5ZYA - chains C and D of the 4 polymer chains in the assembly; structure by electron microscopy, 3.95 A resolution.

Chain C:
Protein: Splicing factor 3B subunit 1
From: Homo sapiens
UniProt: O75533 (SF3B1_HUMAN); numbering as in UniProt (aligned over 1-1304)
Amino-acid sequence (1304 residues; numbered 1 to 1304; the number before each row is that of its first residue):
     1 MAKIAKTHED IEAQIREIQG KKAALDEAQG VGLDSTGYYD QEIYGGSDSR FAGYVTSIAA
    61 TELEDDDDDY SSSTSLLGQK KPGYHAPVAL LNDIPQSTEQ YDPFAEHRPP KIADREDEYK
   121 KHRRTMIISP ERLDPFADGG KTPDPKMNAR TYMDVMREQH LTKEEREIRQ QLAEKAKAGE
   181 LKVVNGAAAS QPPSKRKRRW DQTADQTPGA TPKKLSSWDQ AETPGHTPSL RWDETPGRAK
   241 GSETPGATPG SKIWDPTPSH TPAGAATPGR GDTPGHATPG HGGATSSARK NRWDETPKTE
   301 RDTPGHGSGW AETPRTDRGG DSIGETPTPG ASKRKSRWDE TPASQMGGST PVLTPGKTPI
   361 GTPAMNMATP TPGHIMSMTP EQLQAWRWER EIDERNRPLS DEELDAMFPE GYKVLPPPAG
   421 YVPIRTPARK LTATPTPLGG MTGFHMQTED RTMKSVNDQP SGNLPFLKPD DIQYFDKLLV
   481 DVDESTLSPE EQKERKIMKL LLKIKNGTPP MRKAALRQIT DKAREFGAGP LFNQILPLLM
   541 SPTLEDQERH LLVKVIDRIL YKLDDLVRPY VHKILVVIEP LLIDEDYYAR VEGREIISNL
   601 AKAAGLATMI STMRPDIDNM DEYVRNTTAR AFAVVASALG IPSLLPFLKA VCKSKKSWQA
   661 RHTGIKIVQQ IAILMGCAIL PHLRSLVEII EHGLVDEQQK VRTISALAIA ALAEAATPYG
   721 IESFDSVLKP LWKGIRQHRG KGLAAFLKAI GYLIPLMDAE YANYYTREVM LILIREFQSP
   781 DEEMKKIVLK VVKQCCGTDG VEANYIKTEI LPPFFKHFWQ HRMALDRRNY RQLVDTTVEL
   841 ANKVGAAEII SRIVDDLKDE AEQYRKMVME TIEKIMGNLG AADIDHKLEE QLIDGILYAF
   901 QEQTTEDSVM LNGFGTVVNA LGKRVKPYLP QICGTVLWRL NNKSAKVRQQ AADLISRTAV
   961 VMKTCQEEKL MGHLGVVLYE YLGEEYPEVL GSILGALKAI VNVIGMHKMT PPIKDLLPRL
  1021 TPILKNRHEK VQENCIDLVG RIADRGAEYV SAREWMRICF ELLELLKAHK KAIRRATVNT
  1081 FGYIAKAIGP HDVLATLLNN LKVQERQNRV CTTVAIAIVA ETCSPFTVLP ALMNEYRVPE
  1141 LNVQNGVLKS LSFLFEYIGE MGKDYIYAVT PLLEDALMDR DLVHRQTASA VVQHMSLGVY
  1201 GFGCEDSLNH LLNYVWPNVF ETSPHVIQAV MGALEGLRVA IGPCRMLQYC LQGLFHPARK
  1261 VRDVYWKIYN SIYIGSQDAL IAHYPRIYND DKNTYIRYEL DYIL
Not modelled in the structure: 1-489, 1099-1104
Small-molecule neighbours: 9B0 ([(2S,3S,4E,6S,7R,10R)-3,7-dimethyl-2-[(2E,4E,6R)-6-methyl-6-oxidanyl-7-[(2R,3R)-3-[(2R,3S)-3-oxidanylpentan-2-yl]oxiran-2-yl]hepta-2,4-dien-2-yl]-7,10-bis(oxidanyl)-12-oxidanylidene-1-oxacyclododec-4-en-6-yl] 4-cycloheptylpiperazine-1-carboxylate): Leu1066, Lys1067, Lys1071, Arg1074, Arg1075, Val1078, Asn1108, Val1110, Val1114, Tyr1157, Ile1158, Glu1160
UniProt features mapped onto this chain:
  - region: Gly529 to Arg568 (Interaction with SF3B14), Gln547 to His550 (Interaction with PHF5A), Glu1156, Tyr1157 (Interaction with PHF5A)
  - site: Pro469 (Interaction with RNA), Tyr587 (Interaction with RNA), Glu592 (Interaction with PHF5A), Lys602 (Interaction with SF3B3), Cys677 (Interaction with SF3B3), Cys1035 (Interaction with RNA), Tyr1049 (Interaction with RNA), Leu1141 (Interaction with RNA), Glu1205 (Interaction with SF3B3)
  - modified residue: Thr125 (Phosphothreonine), Ser129 (Phosphoserine), Lys141 (N6-acetyllysine), Thr142 (Phosphothreonine), Arg157 (Citrulline), Ser194 (Phosphoserine), Thr203 (Phosphothreonine), Thr207 (Phosphothreonine), Thr211 (Phosphothreonine), Lys214 (N6-acetyllysine), Thr223 (Phosphothreonine), Thr227 (Phosphothreonine), Ser229 (Phosphoserine), Thr235 (Phosphothreonine), Thr244 (Phosphothreonine), Thr248 (Phosphothreonine), Thr257 (Phosphothreonine), Thr261 (Phosphothreonine), Thr267 (Phosphothreonine), Thr273 (Phosphothreonine) and 22 more in UniProt
  - cross-link (Glycyl lysine isopeptide (Lys-Gly)): Lys214 (interchain with G-Cter in SUMO2), Lys413 (interchain with G-Cter in SUMO1), Lys430 (interchain with G-Cter in SUMO2)
  - mutagenesis: Trp200 (W200A: Abolishes interaction with RBM39; when associated with A-218; A-232; A-254; A-293; A-310 and A-338), Trp218 (W218A: Abolishes interaction with RBM39; when associated with A-200; A-232; A-254; A-293; A-310 and A-338), Thr223 (T223A: No effect on interaction with PPP1R8), Thr227 (T227A: No effect on interaction with PPP1R8), Trp232 (W232A: Abolishes interaction with RBM39; when associated with A-200; A-218; A-254; A-293; A-310 and A-338), Thr235 (T235A: No effect on interaction with PPP1R8), Thr244 (T244A: Slight inhibition of interaction with PPP1R8), Thr248 (T248A: Slight inhibition of interaction with PPP1R8), Trp254 (W254A: Abolishes interaction with RBM39; when associated with A-200; A-218; A-232; A-293; A-310 and A-338), Thr257 (T257A: No effect on interaction with PPP1R8), Thr261 (T261A: Slight inhibition of interaction with PPP1R8), Thr267 (T267A: No effect on interaction with PPP1R8), 9 further mutagenesis entries in UniProt
What the authors report for this chain:
  - binding site for 9B0: Leu1066, Lys1071, Arg1074, Arg1075, Val1078, Val1110, Val1114

Chain D:
Protein: PHD finger-like domain-containing protein 5A
From: Homo sapiens
UniProt: Q7RTV0 (PHF5A_HUMAN); numbering as in UniProt (aligned over 7-91)
Amino-acid sequence (85 residues; row label = number of the first residue in the row):
     7 DLIFCRKQAG VAIGRLCEKC DGKCVICDSY VRPCTLVRIC DECNYGSYQG RCVICGGPGV
    67 SDAYYCKECT IQEKDRDGCP KIVNL
Metal / ion sites: Zn2+ site 1: Cys11, Cys46, Cys85; Zn2+ site 2: Cys23, Cys58, Cys61; Zn2+ site 3: Cys30, Cys33, Cys72, Cys75
Small-molecule neighbours: 9B0 ([(2S,3S,4E,6S,7R,10R)-3,7-dimethyl-2-[(2E,4E,6R)-6-methyl-6-oxidanyl-7-[(2R,3R)-3-[(2R,3S)-3-oxidanylpentan-2-yl]oxiran-2-yl]hepta-2,4-dien-2-yl]-7,10-bis(oxidanyl)-12-oxidanylidene-1-oxacyclododec-4-en-6-yl] 4-cycloheptylpiperazine-1-carboxylate): Gly28, Tyr36, Val37, Arg38
What the authors report for this chain:
  - binding site for 9B0: Tyr36

Interface between chain C and chain D:
Pairs across the interface - 21 pairs, chain C then chain D:
  Pro509(C) - Leu91(D)  hydrophobic
  Asp546(C) - Gly52(D)
  Asp546(C) - Ser53(D)  hydrogen bond
  Gln547(C) - Tyr51(D)  hydrogen bond (side chain-backbone)
  Gln547(C) - Gly52(D)
  Gln547(C) - Ser53(D)
  Gln547(C) - Tyr54(D)
  His550(C) - Tyr51(D)
  Tyr588(C) - Tyr51(D)  hydrogen bond (backbone-side chain)
  Tyr588(C) - Gly52(D)
  Tyr588(C) - Gln55(D)  hydrogen bond
  Val591(C) - Tyr51(D)
  Glu592(C) - Tyr51(D)  hydrogen bond
  Lys1070(C) - Glu24(D)
  Glu1156(C) - Ser35(D)
  Glu1156(C) - Val37(D)
  Gln1193(C) - Glu74(D)
  His1194(C) - Glu74(D)  salt bridge
  Leu1197(C) - Glu74(D)
  Tyr1200(C) - Ile77(D)  hydrophobic
  Glu1235(C) - Gln78(D)  hydrogen bond
Other interface residues (no listed pair), chain C (19 interface residues in all): Thr508, His1069, Lys1071, Arg1074, Arg1238
Other interface residues (no listed pair), chain D (15 interface residues in all): Asp27, Gly28, Tyr36

Summary:
The interface between chain C and chain D involves 19 residues on one side and 15 on the other; the contacts
include 6 hydrogen bonds and 1 salt bridge. Polar contacts include His1194(C)-Glu74(D), Asp546(C)-Ser53(D) and
Gln547(C)-Tyr51(D). From the paper: a binding site for 9B0 at Leu1066(C), Lys1071(C) and Tyr36(D) among
others.
Chain C is Splicing factor 3B subunit 1 and chain D is PHD finger-like domain-containing protein 5A, both from
Homo sapiens; the structure, SF3b spliceosomal complex bound to E7107, was determined by electron microscopy.
